6DTW - chains A and B; structure by X-ray diffraction, 2.74 A resolution.

Chain A:
Molecule: Reverse transcriptase/ribonuclease H
Organism: Human immunodeficiency virus type 1 group M subtype B
Notes: EC 2.7.7.49, 2.7.7.7, 3.1.26.13, 3.1.13.2
UniProtKB: P03366 (POL_HV1B1); residues 1-555 here correspond to UniProt positions 600-1154 (UniProt number = residue number + 599)
Sequence (557 residues; each row starts with the number of its first residue; numbers below 1 keep their minus sign (Met-1 is residue -1)):
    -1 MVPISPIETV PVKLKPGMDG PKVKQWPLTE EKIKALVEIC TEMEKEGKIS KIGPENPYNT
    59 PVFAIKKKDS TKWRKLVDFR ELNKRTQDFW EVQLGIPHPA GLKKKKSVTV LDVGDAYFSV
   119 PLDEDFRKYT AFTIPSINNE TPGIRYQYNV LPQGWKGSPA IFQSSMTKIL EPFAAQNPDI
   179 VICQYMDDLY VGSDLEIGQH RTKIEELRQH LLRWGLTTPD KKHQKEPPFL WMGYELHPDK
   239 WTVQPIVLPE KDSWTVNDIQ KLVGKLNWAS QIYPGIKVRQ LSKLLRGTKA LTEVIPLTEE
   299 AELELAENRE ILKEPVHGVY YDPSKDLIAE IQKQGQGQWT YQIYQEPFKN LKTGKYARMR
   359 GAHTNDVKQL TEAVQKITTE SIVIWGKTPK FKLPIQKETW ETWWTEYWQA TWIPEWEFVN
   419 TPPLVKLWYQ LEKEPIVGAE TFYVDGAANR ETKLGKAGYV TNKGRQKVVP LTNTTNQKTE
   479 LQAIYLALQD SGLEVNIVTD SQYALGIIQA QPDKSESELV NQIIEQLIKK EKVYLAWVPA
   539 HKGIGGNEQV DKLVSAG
Disordered / not traced: 64-71, 551-555
Differences from the reference sequence: expression tag (-1 to 0); engineered mutation Ala172 (Lys771 in P03366), Ala173 (Lys772 in P03366), Cys181 (Tyr780 in P03366), Ser280 (Cys879 in P03366)
Ion coordination: Mg2+: Asp443, Asp498
Small-molecule neighbours: H9Y (8-{2-[2-(2,4-dioxo-3,4-dihydropyrimidin-1(2H)-yl)ethoxy]-4-fluorophenoxy}-6-fluoroindolizine-2-carbonitrile): Pro95, Leu100, Lys101, Lys102, Lys103, Val106, Val108, Val179, Cys181, Tyr188, Val189, Gly190, Phe227, Trp229, Leu234, His235, Pro236, Tyr318
Curated features (UniProtKB/Swiss-Prot):
  - region: Phe227 to His235 (RT 'primer grip')
  - motif: Trp398 to Trp414 (Tryptophan repeat motif)
  - binding site (Mg(2+)): Asp110, Asp185, Asp186, Asp443, Glu478, Asp498, Asp549
  - site: Trp401 (Essential for RT p66/p51 heterodimerization), Trp414 (Essential for RT p66/p51 heterodimerization), Phe440, Tyr441 (Cleavage)
From the paper describing this entry:
  - binding site for H9Y: Pro95, Leu100, Lys102, Lys103, Val108, Val179, Tyr188, Phe227, Trp229, Pro236
  - contacts within the chain: Val179-Cys181

Chain B:
Molecule: p51 RT
Organism: Human immunodeficiency virus type 1 group M subtype B
UniProtKB: P03366 (POL_HV1B1); residues 1-428 here correspond to UniProt positions 600-1027 (UniProt number = residue number + 599)
Sequence (428 residues; each row starts with the number of its first residue):
     1 PISPIETVPV KLKPGMDGPK VKQWPLTEEK IKALVEICTE MEKEGKISKI GPENPYNTPV
    61 FAIKKKDSTK WRKLVDFREL NKRTQDFWEV QLGIPHPAGL KKKKSVTVLD VGDAYFSVPL
   121 DEDFRKYTAF TIPSINNETP GIRYQYNVLP QGWKGSPAIF QSSMTKILEP FKKQNPDIVI
   181 YQYMDDLYVG SDLEIGQHRT KIEELRQHLL RWGLTTPDKK HQKEPPFLWM GYELHPDKWT
   241 VQPIVLPEKD SWTVNDIQKL VGKLNWASQI YPGIKVRQLS KLLRGTKALT EVIPLTEEAE
   301 LELAENREIL KEPVHGVYYD PSKDLIAEIQ KQGQGQWTYQ IYQEPFKNLK TGKYARMRGA
   361 HTNDVKQLTE AVQKITTESI VIWGKTPKFK LPIQKETWET WWTEYWQATW IPEWEFVNTP
   421 PLVKLWYQ
Disordered / not traced: 1-5, 214-231
Differences from the reference sequence: engineered mutation Ser280 (Cys879 in P03366)
Curated features (UniProtKB/Swiss-Prot):
  - region: Phe227 to His235 (RT 'primer grip')
  - motif: Trp398 to Trp414 (Tryptophan repeat motif)
  - binding site (Mg(2+)): Asp110, Asp185, Asp186
  - site (Essential for RT p66/p51 heterodimerization): Trp401, Trp414
From the paper describing this entry:
  - mutagenesis - Y181C (5.5 +/- 1.1 nM): unchanged binding to H9Y
  - mutagenesis - Y181C: unchanged growth in response to H9Y

How chain A and chain B interact:
Contacting residue pairs (107; chain A residue first):
  Val8(A) with Glu53(B)
  Pro9(A) with Glu53(B)
  Gln85(A) with Glu53(B), hydrogen bond (side chain-backbone)
  Asp86(A) with Lys20(B), salt bridge; Pro55(B)
  Phe87(A) with Pro52(B); Pro55(B)
  Trp88(A) with Pro52(B), hydrogen bond (backbone-backbone); Asn54(B); Arg143(B)
  Gly93(A) with Asn137(B)
  Pro95(A) with Asn136(B); Asn137(B)
  His96(A) with Asn136(B), hydrogen bond (backbone-side chain)
  Gly99(A) with Asn136(B); Glu138(B)
  Leu100(A) with Asn136(B); Glu138(B)
  Ala158(A) with Pro52(B), hydrophobic
  Ile159(A) with Pro52(B), hydrophobic
  Ser162(A) with Pro52(B)
  Thr165(A) with Pro140(B)
  Ile180(A) with Thr139(B)
  Cys181(A) with Glu138(B)
  Gln182(A) with Glu138(B), hydrogen bond (backbone-backbone); Pro140(B)
  Gln373(A) with Thr397(B), hydrogen bond; Thr400(B); Trp401(B), hydrogen bond
  Thr376(A) with Trp401(B)
  Thr377(A) with Thr400(B)
  Ile380(A) with Pro25(B), hydrophobic; Leu26(B)
  Val381(A) with Pro25(B), hydrophobic; Ile135(B); Asn136(B), hydrogen bond (backbone-backbone)
  Ile382(A) with Ile135(B); Asn136(B)
  Trp383(A) with Ile135(B)
  Gly384(A) with Thr27(B); Glu28(B), hydrogen bond (backbone-backbone); Ile135(B)
  Trp402(A) with Lys331(B), hydrogen bond (backbone-side chain); His361(B); Thr362(B); Asp364(B)
  Tyr405(A) with Lys331(B), hydrogen bond (backbone-side chain)
  Trp406(A) with Lys331(B); Pro392(B), hydrophobic; Val417(B); Asn418(B); Thr419(B); Pro420(B); Pro421(B)
  Gln407(A) with Lys331(B), hydrogen bond (backbone-side chain); Pro392(B); Ile393(B); Gln394(B), hydrogen bond; Val417(B), hydrogen bond (side chain-backbone); Asn418(B)
  Ala408(A) with Asp364(B); Pro392(B), hydrogen bond (backbone-backbone); Ile393(B)
  Thr409(A) with Asp364(B)
  Trp410(A) with Thr362(B); Asn363(B); Val365(B), hydrophobic; Trp401(B); Tyr405(B)
  Pro412(A) with Trp401(B), hydrophobic
  Pro433(A) with Asn255(B); Leu289(B), hydrophobic
  Ile434(A) with Thr290(B)
  Val435(A) with Thr290(B)
  Thr439(A) with Ala288(B); Leu289(B), hydrogen bond (side chain-backbone)
  Tyr441(A) with Val254(B); Gln258(B); Thr286(B); Lys287(B), hydrogen bond (side chain-backbone); Leu289(B)
  Val458(A) with Thr286(B)
  Thr459(A) with Thr286(B), hydrogen bond (backbone-side chain)
  Asn460(A) with Thr286(B); Lys287(B); Ala288(B)
  Asn494(A) with Leu289(B)
  Val496(A) with Gln258(B); Leu289(B), hydrophobic
  Leu503(A) with Leu422(B), hydrophobic
  Tyr532(A) with Asn255(B), hydrogen bond; Leu289(B), hydrophobic
  Trp535(A) with Leu422(B), hydrophobic; Trp426(B), hydrophobic
  Val536(A) with Gln258(B)
  Pro537(A) with Gly262(B); Asn265(B)
  Lys540(A) with Asn265(B); Ser280(B), hydrogen bond (backbone-side chain)
  Gly541(A) with Ser280(B)
  Ile542(A) with Leu283(B), hydrophobic
  Gly543(A) with Leu283(B); Arg284(B); Gly285(B)
  Gly544(A) with Gly285(B), hydrogen bond (backbone-backbone); Thr286(B)
  Glu546(A) with Arg284(B), salt bridge
Interface residues without a listed pair, chain A (64 interface residues in all): Gln161, Glu169, Thr369, Thr386, Gln500, Gly504, Gln507, Ala508, Ala534
Interface residues without a listed pair, chain B (57 interface residues in all): Lys49, Thr131, Gly141, Val261, Val276, Trp337, Leu368

Summary:
Chain A and chain B form an interface of 64 and 57 residues respectively, with 20 hydrogen bonds and 2 salt
bridges. Polar contacts include Asp86(A)-Lys20(B), Glu546(A)-Arg284(B) and Gln85(A)-Glu53(B). The paper
reports a binding site for H9Y at Pro95(A), Leu100(A) and Lys102(A) among others; Y181C of chain B leaves
binding to H9Y unchanged.
Here chain A is Reverse transcriptase/ribonuclease H and chain B is p51 RT, both from Human immunodeficiency
virus type 1 group M subtype B. Entry 6DTW (HIV-1 Reverse Transcriptase Y181C Mutant in complex with JLJ 578)
was determined by X-ray diffraction, deposited together with 6DTX.
